PDB entry 1YKL | X-ray diffraction, 2.25 A resolution | chains B and H of the 12 polymer chains in the assembly

[Chain B (and H)]
Molecule: Protocatechuate 3,4-dioxygenase beta chain
From: Pseudomonas putida
Notes: EC 1.13.11.3; chain H of this document is another copy of the same molecule, construct and numbering; everything in this record applies to it too
UniProt: P00437 (PCXB_PSEPU); residues 301-538 here correspond to UniProt positions 1-238 (UniProt number = residue number - 300)
Amino-acid sequence (238 residues; each row starts with the number of its first residue):
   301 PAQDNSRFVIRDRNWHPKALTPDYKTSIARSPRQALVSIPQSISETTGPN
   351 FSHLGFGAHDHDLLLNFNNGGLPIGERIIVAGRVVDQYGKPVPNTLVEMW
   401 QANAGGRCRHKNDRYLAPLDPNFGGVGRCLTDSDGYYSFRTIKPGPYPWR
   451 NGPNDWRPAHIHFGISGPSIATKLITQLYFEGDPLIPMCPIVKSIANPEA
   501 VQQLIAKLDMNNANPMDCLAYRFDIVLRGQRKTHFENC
Construct notes: engineered mutation Cys408 (Tyr108 in P00437)
Bound ions: Fe ion: Tyr447, His460, His462 (together with 3,4-dihydroxybenzoic acid)
Ligand contacts: 3,4-dihydroxybenzoic acid (DHB): Tyr324, Thr326, Tyr447, Trp449, Arg457, His460, His462, Gln477, Ile491

[How chain B and chain H interact]
Residue-residue contacts - 53 pairs, chain B then chain H:
  Pro373(B) with Pro418(H)
  Ile374(B) with Ile374(H), hydrophobic; Pro418(H), hydrophobic
  Gly375(B) with Ala404(H); Gly405(H)
  Glu376(B) with Ala404(H); Pro446(H)
  Arg377(B) with Tyr415(H); Leu416(H)
  Ala404(B) with Gly375(H); Glu376(H)
  Gly405(B) with Gly375(H)
  Tyr415(B) with Arg377(H); Met516(H); Asp517(H), hydrogen bond (side chain-backbone)
  Leu416(B) with Leu372(H); Arg377(H)
  Pro418(B) with Pro373(H); Ile374(H), hydrophobic
  Leu419(B) with Ile374(H)
  Pro446(B) with Glu376(H)
  Pro448(B) with Met516(H), hydrophobic
  Arg450(B) with Met516(H)
  Pro453(B) with Pro515(H)
  Asn454(B) with Met510(H), hydrogen bond (side chain-backbone); Ala513(H); Pro515(H)
  Trp456(B) with Asn514(H); Asp517(H); Cys518(H); Leu519(H), hydrophobic
  Glu481(B) with Pro484(H)
  Gly482(B) with Gly482(H)
  Pro484(B) with Glu481(H); Leu508(H), hydrophobic
  Leu485(B) with Leu508(H), hydrophobic; Leu519(H), hydrophobic
  Leu508(B) with Pro484(H), hydrophobic; Leu485(H), hydrophobic
  Met510(B) with Asn454(H), hydrogen bond (backbone-side chain); Trp456(H)
  Asn514(B) with Trp456(H)
  Pro515(B) with Pro453(H); Asn454(H)
  Met516(B) with Tyr415(H); Pro448(H), hydrophobic; Trp449(H); Arg450(H)
  Asp517(B) with Tyr415(H), hydrogen bond (backbone-side chain); Trp456(H)
  Cys518(B) with Trp456(H)
  Leu519(B) with Trp456(H), hydrophobic; Leu485(H), hydrophobic
Other interface residues (no listed pair), chain B (35 interface residues in all): Leu372, Asp420, Gly445, Trp449, Met488, Ala513
Other interface residues (no listed pair), chain H (38 interface residues in all): Ala417, Leu419, Asp420, Pro444, Gly445, Met488, Tyr521

[Summary]
The interface between chain B and chain H involves 35 residues on one side and 38 on the other, with 4
hydrogen bonds. Polar contacts include Tyr415(B)-Asp517(H) and Asn454(B)-Met510(H). Bound to chain B:
3,4-dihydroxybenzoic acid.
Both chains are Protocatechuate 3,4-dioxygenase beta chain (Pseudomonas putida). Entry 1YKL (Protocatechuate
3,4-Dioxygenase Y408C mutant bound to DHB) was determined by X-ray diffraction, deposited together with 1YKK,
1YKM, 1YKN, 1YKO and 1YKP.
